Entry 9QWP (electron microscopy, 3.80 A resolution); this record covers chains B and C of the 4 polymer chains in the assembly.

== Chain B (and C) ==
Name: Ral GTPase-activating protein subunit beta
From: Homo sapiens
Notes: chain C of this document is another copy of the same molecule, construct and numbering; everything in this record applies to it too
UniProtKB: Q86X10 (RLGPB_HUMAN); residues 1-1494 here = UniProt positions 1-1494
Amino-acid sequence (1528 residues; each row starts with the number of its first residue; numbers below 1 keep their minus sign (Met-33 is residue -33)):
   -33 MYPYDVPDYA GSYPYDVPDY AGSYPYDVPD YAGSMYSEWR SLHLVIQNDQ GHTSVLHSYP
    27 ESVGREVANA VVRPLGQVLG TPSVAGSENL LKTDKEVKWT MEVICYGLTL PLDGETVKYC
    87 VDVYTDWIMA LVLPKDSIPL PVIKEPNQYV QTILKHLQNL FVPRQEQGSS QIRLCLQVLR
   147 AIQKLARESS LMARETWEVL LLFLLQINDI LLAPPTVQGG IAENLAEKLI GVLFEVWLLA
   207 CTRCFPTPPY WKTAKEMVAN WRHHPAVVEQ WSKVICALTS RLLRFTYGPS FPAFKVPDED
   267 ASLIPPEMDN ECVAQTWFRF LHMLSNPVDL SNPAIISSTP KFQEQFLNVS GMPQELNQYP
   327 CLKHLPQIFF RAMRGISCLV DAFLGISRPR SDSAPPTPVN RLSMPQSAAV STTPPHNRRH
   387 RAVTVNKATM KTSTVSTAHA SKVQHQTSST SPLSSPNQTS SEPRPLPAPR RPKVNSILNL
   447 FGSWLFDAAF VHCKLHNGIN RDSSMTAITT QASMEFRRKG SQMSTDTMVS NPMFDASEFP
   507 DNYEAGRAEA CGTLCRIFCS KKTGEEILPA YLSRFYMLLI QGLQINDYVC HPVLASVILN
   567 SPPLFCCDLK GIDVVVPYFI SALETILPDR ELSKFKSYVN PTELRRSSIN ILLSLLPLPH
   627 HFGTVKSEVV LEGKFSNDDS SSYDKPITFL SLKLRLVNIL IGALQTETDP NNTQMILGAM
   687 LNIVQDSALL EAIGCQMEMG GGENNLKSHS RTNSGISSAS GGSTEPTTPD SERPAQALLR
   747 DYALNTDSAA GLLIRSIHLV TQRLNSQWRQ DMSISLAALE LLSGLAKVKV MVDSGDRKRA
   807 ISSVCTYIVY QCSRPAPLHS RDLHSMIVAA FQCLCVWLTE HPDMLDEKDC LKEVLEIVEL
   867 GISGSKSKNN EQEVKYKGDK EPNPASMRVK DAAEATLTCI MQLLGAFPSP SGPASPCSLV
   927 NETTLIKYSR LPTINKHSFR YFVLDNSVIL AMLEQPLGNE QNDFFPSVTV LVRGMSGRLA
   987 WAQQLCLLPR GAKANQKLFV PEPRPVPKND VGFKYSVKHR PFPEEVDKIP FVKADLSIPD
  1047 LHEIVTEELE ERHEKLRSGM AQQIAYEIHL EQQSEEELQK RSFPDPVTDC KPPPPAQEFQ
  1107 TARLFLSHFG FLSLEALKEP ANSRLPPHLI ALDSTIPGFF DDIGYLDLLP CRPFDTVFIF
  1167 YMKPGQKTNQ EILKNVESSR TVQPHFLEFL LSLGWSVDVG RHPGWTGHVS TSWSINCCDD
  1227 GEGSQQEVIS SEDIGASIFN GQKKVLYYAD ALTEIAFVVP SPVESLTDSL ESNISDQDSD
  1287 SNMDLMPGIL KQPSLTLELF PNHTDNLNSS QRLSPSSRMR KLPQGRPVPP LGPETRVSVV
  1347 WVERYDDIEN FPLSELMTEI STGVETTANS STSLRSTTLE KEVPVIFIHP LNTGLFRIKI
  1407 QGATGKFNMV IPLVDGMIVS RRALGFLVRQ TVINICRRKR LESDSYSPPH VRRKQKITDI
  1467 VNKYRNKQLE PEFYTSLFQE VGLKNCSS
Unresolved in the structure: -33 to 15, 357-427, 462-506, 701-749, 1224-1237, 1272-1329, 1377-1381, 1494 (chain C: -33 to 15, 359-426, 460-501, 700-754, 794-1161, 1203-1239, 1265-1342, 1366-1383, 1449-1494)
Sequence notes: initiating methionine (-33); expression tag (-32 to 0)
Disulfides: Cys517-Cys521
From the paper describing this entry:
  - self-association interface (contacts with another copy of this molecule): Val29, Val33, Val37, Trp65
  - mutagenesis - V29E/V33Q/V37E/W65R: unchanged catalytic activity
  - mutagenesis - V29E/V33Q/V37E/W65R: abolished signaling

== Interface between chain B and chain C ==
Contacting residue pairs (23; chain B residue first):
  Val21(B) with Glu62(C)
  Leu22(B) with Trp65(C), hydrophobic
  Ser24(B) with Leu56(C)
  Tyr25(B) with Val37(C); Thr66(C), hydrogen bond
  Val29(B) with Ala36(C); Arg39(C); Pro40(C), hydrophobic
  Val33(B) with Val33(C), hydrophobic
  Ala36(B) with Val29(C); Glu32(C); Val33(C), hydrophobic
  Val37(B) with Val33(C), hydrophobic
  Pro40(B) with Pro26(C), hydrophobic; Val29(C), hydrophobic
  Leu41(B) with Tyr25(C)
  Leu56(B) with Ser24(C), hydrogen bond (backbone-side chain)
  Glu62(B) with Val21(C); Ser24(C), hydrogen bond; Tyr25(C)
  Trp65(B) with Trp65(C)
  Thr66(B) with Tyr25(C), hydrogen bond
  Glu68(B) with Trp65(C)
Other interface residues (no listed pair), chain B (16 interface residues in all): Glu32
Other interface residues (no listed pair), chain C (20 interface residues in all): Leu22, Leu41, Leu57, Lys61, Glu68
From the paper, about this interface:
  - hot spots on chain B (mutagenesis) - V29E/V33Q/V37E, W65R: abolished binding to another copy of this molecule

== Overview ==
Chain B and chain C form an interface of 16 and 20 residues respectively, with 4 hydrogen bonds. Among the
polar pairs are Tyr25(B)-Thr66(C), Leu56(B)-Ser24(C) and Glu62(B)-Ser24(C). The paper reports that
V29E/V33Q/V37E and W65R of chain B abolish binding to another copy of this molecule; a self-association
interface involving Val29(B), Val33(B) and Val37(B) among others.
Chain B and chain C are both Ral GTPase-activating protein subunit beta (Homo sapiens); the structure,
Structure of the human RalGAP2 complex, was determined by electron microscopy.
